Entry 5AVC (X-ray diffraction, 2.40 A resolution); this record covers chains H and J of the 10 polymer chains in the assembly.

[Chain H]
Molecule: Histone H2B type 1-J
Organism: Homo sapiens
UniProt: P06899 (H2B1J_HUMAN); residues 0-125 here correspond to UniProt positions 1-126 (UniProt number = residue number + 1)
Amino-acid sequence (129 residues; row label = number of the first residue in the row; numbers below 1 keep their minus sign (Gly-3 is residue -3)):
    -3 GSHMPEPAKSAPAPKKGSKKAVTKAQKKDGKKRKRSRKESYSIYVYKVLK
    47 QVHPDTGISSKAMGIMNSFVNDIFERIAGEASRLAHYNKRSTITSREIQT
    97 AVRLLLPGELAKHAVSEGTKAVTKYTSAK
Disordered / not traced: -3 to 30, 125
Differences from the reference sequence: expression tag (-3 to -1)
UniProt features mapped onto this chain:
  - modified residue: Pro1 (N-acetylproline), Glu2 (ADP-ribosyl glutamic acid), Lys5 (N6-(2-hydroxyisobutyryl)lysine), Ser6 (ADP-ribosylserine), Lys11 (N6-(beta-hydroxybutyryl)lysine), Lys12 (N6-(2-hydroxyisobutyryl)lysine), Ser14 (Phosphoserine), Lys15 (N6-acetyllysine), Lys16 (N6-(beta-hydroxybutyryl)lysine), Lys20 (N6-(2-hydroxyisobutyryl)lysine), Lys23 (N6-(2-hydroxyisobutyryl)lysine), Lys24 (N6-(2-hydroxyisobutyryl)lysine), Lys34 (N6-(2-hydroxyisobutyryl)lysine), Glu35 (PolyADP-ribosyl glutamic acid), Ser36 (Phosphoserine), Lys43 (N6-(2-hydroxyisobutyryl)lysine), Lys46 (N6-(2-hydroxyisobutyryl)lysine), Lys57 (N6,N6-dimethyllysine), Arg79 (Dimethylated arginine), Lys85 (N6,N6,N6-trimethyllysine) and 6 more in UniProt
  - glycosylation: Ser112 (O-linked (GlcNAc) serine)
  - cross-link (Glycyl lysine isopeptide (Lys-Gly)): Lys5 (interchain with G-Cter in SUMO2), Lys20 (interchain with G-Cter in SUMO2), Lys34 (interchain with G-Cter in ubiquitin), Lys120 (interchain with G-Cter in ubiquitin)

[Chain J]
Molecule: 147-nt DNA strand
Sequence (147 nucleotides; numbered -73 to 73; the number before each row is that of its first residue; numbers below 1 keep their minus sign (DA-73 is residue -73)):
   -73 ATCAATATCCACCTGCAGATACTACCAAAAGTGTATTTGGAAACTGCTCC
   -23 ATCAAAAGGCATGTTCAGCTGGATTCCAGCTGAACATGCCTTTTGATGGA
    27 GCAGTTTCCAAATACACTTTTGGTAGTATCTGCAGGTGGATATTGAT
Metal / ion sites: Mn2+ site 1: DG-35, DG-34; Mn2+ site 2 near DG-3 (its only coordinating residue here); Mn2+ site 3 near DG5 (its only coordinating residue here); Mn2+ site 4 near DG27 (its only coordinating residue here); Mn2+ site 5 near DG48 (its only coordinating residue here); Mn2+ site 6 near DG61 (its only coordinating residue here)

[How chain H and chain J interact]
Pairs across the interface (14; chain H residue first):
  Arg31(H) with DG30(J), sugar contact
  Ser32(H) with DG30(J), hydrogen bond to the phosphate
  Arg33(H) with DC-48(J), hydrogen bond to the base; DA-47(J), base contact
  Glu35(H) with DA-45(J), sugar contact
  Tyr42(H) with DT-54(J), hydrogen bond to the phosphate
  Ser55(H) with DA-55(J), phosphate contact
  Ser56(H) with DA-55(J), hydrogen bond to the phosphate
  Arg86(H) with DG-34(J), phosphate contact; DA-33(J), salt bridge to the phosphate
  Ser87(H) with DG-35(J), hydrogen bond to the phosphate; DG-34(J), hydrogen bond to the phosphate
  Thr88(H) with DG-35(J), hydrogen bond to the phosphate; DG-34(J), hydrogen bond to the phosphate
Interface residues without a listed pair, chain H (11 interface residues in all): Lys85
Interface residues without a listed pair, chain J (10 interface residues in all): DA-44

[Overview]
11 residues of chain H face 10 of chain J across their interface, with 8 hydrogen bonds and 1 salt bridge.
Polar pairs include Arg33(H)-DC-48(J), Ser32(H)-DG30(J) and Tyr42(H)-DT-54(J). DG-35(J) and DG-34(J) form the
Mn2+ site 1.
Here chain H is Histone H2B type 1-J (Homo sapiens) and chain J is a 147-nt DNA strand. Entry 5AVC (human
nucleosome core particle) was determined by X-ray diffraction together with 5AV5, 5AV6, 5AV8, 5AV9 and 5AVB
from the same study.
